Entry 7Z4Z (electron microscopy, 4.00 A resolution); this record covers chains A and C of the 4 polymer chains in the assembly.

[Chain A (and C)]
Protein: Zinc finger CCHC domain-containing protein 8
Organism: Homo sapiens
Notes: chain C of this document is another copy of the same molecule, construct and numbering; everything in this record applies to it too
UniProt: Q6NZY4 (ZCHC8_HUMAN); residue numbers follow UniProt; this construct covers 41-337
Sequence (301 residues; row label = number of the first residue in the row):
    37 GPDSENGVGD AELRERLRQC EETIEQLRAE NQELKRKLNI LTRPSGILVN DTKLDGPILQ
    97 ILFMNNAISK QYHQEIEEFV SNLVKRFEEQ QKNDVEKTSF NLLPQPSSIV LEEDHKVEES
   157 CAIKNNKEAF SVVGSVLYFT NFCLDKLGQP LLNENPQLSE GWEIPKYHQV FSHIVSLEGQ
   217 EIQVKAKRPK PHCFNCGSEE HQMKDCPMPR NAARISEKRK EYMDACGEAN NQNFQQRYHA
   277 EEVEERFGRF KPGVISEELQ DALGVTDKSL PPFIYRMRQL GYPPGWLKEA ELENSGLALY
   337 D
Not modelled in the structure: 37-60, 151-159, 219-337 (chain C: 37-60, 151-159, 222-337)
Sequence notes: expression tag (37-40)
UniProt features mapped onto this chain:
  - zinc finger: Pro227 to Met244 (CCHC-type)
  - region (RBM7 binding): Phe286 to Leu299, Phe309 to Lys324
  - natural variant: Pro186 (P186L: In PFBMFT5)
  - mutagenesis: Leu295 (L295E: Impaired interaction with ZCCHC8; when associated with E-299), Leu299 (L299E: Impaired interaction with ZCCHC8; when associated with E-295), Phe309 (F309A: Reduced interaction with ZCCHC8; when associated with E-313), Met313 (M313E: Reduced interaction with ZCCHC8; when associated with A-309)
What the authors report for this chain:
  - self-association interface (contacts with another copy of this molecule): Phe115, Leu119

[Interface between chain A and chain C]
Pairs across the interface (128):
  Leu63(A) with Leu63(C), hydrophobic
  Asn67(A) with Glu66(C); Leu70(C)
  Lys71(A) with Leu70(C)
  Arg72(A) with Gln141(C), hydrogen bond; Pro142(C)
  Lys73(A) with Ser144(C), hydrogen bond (side chain-backbone); Val146(C)
  Leu74(A) with Leu70(C), hydrophobic; Lys73(C); Leu74(C), hydrophobic
  Asn75(A) with Lys182(C)
  Ile76(A) with Ser171(C); Leu183(C), hydrophobic
  Thr78(A) with Leu173(C); Lys182(C)
  Lys89(A) with Asn102(C); Ile104(C)
  Pro93(A) with Met100(C); Ala103(C); Leu173(C), hydrophobic; Tyr174(C); Phe175(C), hydrophobic
  Ile94(A) with Met100(C); Ser105(C); Tyr174(C), hydrogen bond (backbone-backbone); Phe175(C)
  Leu95(A) with Ile97(C), hydrophobic; Leu98(C); Ile112(C), hydrophobic; Leu173(C); Tyr174(C), hydrogen bond (backbone-backbone)
  Gln96(A) with Gln96(C); Ile97(C); Leu98(C), hydrogen bond (backbone-backbone); Met100(C); Val172(C); Leu173(C)
  Ile97(A) with Leu95(C), hydrophobic; Gln96(C); Gly170(C); Ser171(C); Val172(C), hydrogen bond (backbone-backbone); Tyr174(C), hydrophobic
  Leu98(A) with Leu95(C); Gln96(C), hydrogen bond (backbone-backbone); Leu98(C), hydrophobic; Val168(C), hydrophobic; Gly170(C)
  Phe99(A) with Ser167(C); Val168(C); Val169(C), hydrogen bond (backbone-backbone); Gly170(C), hydrogen bond (backbone-backbone)
  Met100(A) with Ile94(C), hydrogen bond (backbone-backbone); Gln96(C); Ser167(C); Val169(C)
  Asn101(A) with Glu164(C), hydrogen bond (side chain-backbone); Ser167(C); Val169(C)
  Asn102(A) with Asp91(C), hydrogen bond (side chain-backbone); Pro93(C)
  Ile104(A) with Ile94(C), hydrophobic; Phe123(C), hydrophobic
  Ser105(A) with Ile94(C)
  Lys106(A) with Asn137(C); Glu196(C); Gly197(C)
  Gln107(A) with Phe123(C); Glu196(C)
  Tyr108(A) with Leu119(C), hydrophobic; Arg122(C); Phe123(C)
  His109(A) with Gln185(C), hydrogen bond
  Gln110(A) with Gly197(C)
  Ile112(A) with Leu95(C), hydrophobic; Phe115(C), hydrophobic
  Glu113(A) with Tyr174(C), hydrogen bond
  Phe115(A) with Glu111(C); Phe115(C), hydrophobic
  Leu119(A) with Tyr108(C), hydrophobic
  Arg122(A) with Tyr108(C)
  Phe123(A) with Ile104(C), hydrophobic; Tyr108(C)
  Glu132(A) with Ile104(C)
  Leu139(A) with Asn101(C)
  Ser143(A) with Ile76(C)
  Ser144(A) with Lys73(C), hydrogen bond (backbone-side chain)
  Ile145(A) with Met100(C), hydrophobic
  Val146(A) with Lys73(C)
  Glu164(A) with Asn102(C)
  Phe166(A) with Met100(C), hydrophobic; Asn101(C), hydrogen bond (backbone-backbone)
  Ser167(A) with Asn101(C)
  Val168(A) with Leu98(C), hydrophobic; Phe99(C); Met100(C), hydrophobic
  Val169(A) with Phe99(C), hydrogen bond (backbone-backbone)
  Gly170(A) with Ile97(C); Leu98(C); Phe99(C)
  Ser171(A) with Ile76(C); Gln96(C); Ile97(C)
  Val172(A) with Leu95(C); Gln96(C); Ile97(C), hydrogen bond (backbone-backbone); Phe99(C), hydrophobic
  Leu173(A) with Thr78(C); Pro93(C), hydrophobic; Gln96(C)
  Tyr174(A) with Pro93(C); Ile94(C), hydrogen bond (backbone-backbone); Leu95(C); Glu113(C); Val116(C), hydrophobic
  Phe175(A) with Gly92(C); Pro93(C); Phe166(C), hydrophobic
  Thr176(A) with Ile94(C); Val120(C)
  Leu180(A) with Thr78(C); Pro80(C)
  Lys182(A) with Asn75(C), hydrogen bond (side chain-backbone); Thr78(C)
  Gln185(A) with His109(C)
  Glu196(A) with Gln107(C)
  Glu199(A) with Gln110(C)
Also at the interface, not in a pair above, chain A (69 interface residues in all): Glu66, Leu70, Pro80, Ile83, Leu90, Gly92, Ala103, Glu111, Val116, Val120, Val131, Asn137, Gly197
Also at the interface, not in a pair above, chain C (70 interface residues in all): Asn67, Leu77, Thr88, Lys89, Leu90, Lys106, Gln126, Leu139, Ser143, Ile145, Thr176, Leu180

[In short]
69 residues of chain A face 70 of chain C across their interface; the contacts include 20 hydrogen bonds.
Among the polar pairs are Arg72(A)-Gln141(C), Lys73(A)-Ser144(C) and Asn101(A)-Glu164(C). UniProt lists 4
mutagenesis sites on chain A. From the paper: a self-association interface involving Phe115(A) and Leu119(A).
Both chains are Zinc finger CCHC domain-containing protein 8 (Homo sapiens). Entry 7Z4Z (Human NEXT dimer -
focused reconstruction of the dimerization module) was determined by electron microscopy, deposited together
with 7Z4Y and 7Z52.
